PDB entry 8JFU | X-ray diffraction, 3.15 A resolution | chains D and E of the 4 polymer chains in the assembly

== Chain D ==
Molecule: AcrIIA15
Organism: Staphylococcus delphini
Chain sequence (171 residues; numbered 0 to 170; the number before each row is that of its first residue; numbering starts at 0):
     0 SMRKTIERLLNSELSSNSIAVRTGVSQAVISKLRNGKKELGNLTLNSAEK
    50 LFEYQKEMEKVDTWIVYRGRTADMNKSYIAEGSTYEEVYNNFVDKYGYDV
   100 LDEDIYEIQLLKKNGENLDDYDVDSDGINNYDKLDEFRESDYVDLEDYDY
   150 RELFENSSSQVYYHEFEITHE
Reported in the primary citation:
  - binding site for the 19-nt DNA strand: Gln26, Lys31
  - binding site for the 19-nt DNA strand (chain E): Ser25
  - mutagenesis - R2A, S25A, Q26A: decreased binding to the 19-nt DNA strand (chain E)
  - mutagenesis - R2A/L44A, K31A, K37A, L44A: abolished binding to the 19-nt DNA strand (chain E)
  - mutagenesis - R2A, S25A, Q26A: decreased binding to DNA
  - mutagenesis - K31A, K37A, L44A: abolished binding to DNA
  - mutagenesis - R2A/L44A, L44A: abolished binding to another copy of this molecule

== Chain E ==
Molecule: 19-nt DNA strand
Sequence (19 nucleotides; each row starts with the number of its first residue; numbers below 1 keep their minus sign (DA-11 is residue -11)):
   -11 ATTATGACAAATGTCATAG

== How chain D and chain E interact ==
Pairs across the interface (14; chain D residue first):
  Ser25(D) with DT2(E), base contact; DC3(E), hydrogen bond to the base
  Ala27(D) with DC3(E), base contact
  Val28(D) with DG1(E), phosphate contact; DT2(E), base contact
  Lys37(D) with DT0(E), salt bridge to the phosphate
  Glu38(D) with DT0(E), phosphate contact
  Asn41(D) with DA-1(E), phosphate contact; DT0(E), sugar contact
  Leu42(D) with DG1(E), phosphate contact
  Thr43(D) with DT0(E), phosphate contact; DG1(E), hydrogen bond to the phosphate
  Ser46(D) with DG1(E), hydrogen bond to the phosphate
  Lys49(D) with DT2(E), salt bridge to the phosphate
Other interface residues (no listed pair), chain D (12 interface residues in all): Gly23, Gln26
Other interface residues (no listed pair), chain E (6 interface residues in all): DA4

== In short ==
12 residues of chain D face 6 of chain E across their interface, with 3 hydrogen bonds and 2 salt bridges.
Polar pairs include Ser25(D)-DC3(E), Thr43(D)-DG1(E) and Ser46(D)-DG1(E). The paper reports a binding site for
the 19-nt DNA strand at Gln26(D) and Lys31(D); R2A/L44A, K31A and K37A of chain D, among others, abolish
binding to the 19-nt DNA strand (chain E); 7 substitutions were tested in all.
Chain D is AcrIIA15 (Staphylococcus delphini) and chain E is a 19-nt DNA strand; the structure, AcrIIA15 in
complex with palindromic DNA substrate, was determined by X-ray diffraction together with 8JFO, 8JFR, 8JFT and
8JG9 from the same study.
